6JUN - chains F and G of the 3 polymer chains in the assembly; structure by X-ray diffraction, 2.51 A resolution.

Chain F:
Protein: DNA polymerase IV
Source organism: Mycobacterium smegmatis str. MC2 155
Notes: EC 2.7.7.7
Reference sequence: A0QR77 (A0QR77_MYCS2); numbering as in UniProt (aligned over 1-356)
Amino-acid sequence (356 residues; each row starts with the number of its first residue):
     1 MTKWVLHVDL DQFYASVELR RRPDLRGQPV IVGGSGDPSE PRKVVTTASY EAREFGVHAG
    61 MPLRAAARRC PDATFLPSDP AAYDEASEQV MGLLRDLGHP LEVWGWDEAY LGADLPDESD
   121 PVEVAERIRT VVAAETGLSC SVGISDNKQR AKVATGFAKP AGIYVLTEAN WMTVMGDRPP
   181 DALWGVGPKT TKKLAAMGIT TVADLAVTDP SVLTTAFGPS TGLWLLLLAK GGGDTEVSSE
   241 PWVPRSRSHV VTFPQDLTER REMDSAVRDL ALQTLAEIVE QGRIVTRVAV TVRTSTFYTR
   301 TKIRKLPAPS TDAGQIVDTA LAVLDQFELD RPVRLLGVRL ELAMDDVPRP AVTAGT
Disordered / not traced: 348-356
Differences from the reference sequence: engineered mutation Tyr14 (Leu in A0QR77), Thr47 (Cys in A0QR77)
Metal / ion sites: Mg2+ site 1: Asp9, Asp107, Glu108 (together with 0KX) (shared with 1 residue of chain H); Mg2+ site 2: Asp9, Leu10, Asp107 (together with 0KX)
Ligand contacts: 0KX (2'-deoxy-5'-O-[(R)-hydroxy{[(R)-hydroxy(phosphonooxy)phosphoryl]amino}phosphoryl]cytidine): Asp9, Leu10, Asp11, Gln12, Phe13, Tyr14, Thr46, Thr47, Tyr50, Arg53, Ala59, Asp107, Glu108, Lys159
What the authors report for this chain:
  - binding site for 0KX: Thr47

Chain G:
Molecule: 18-nt DNA strand
Sequence (18 nucleotides; each row starts with the number of its first residue):
   837 TCTGGGGTCC TAGGACCC
Disordered / not traced: 837, 849-854

How chain F and chain G interact:
Residue-residue contacts (33; chain F residue first):
  Pro41(F) - DT839(G)  phosphate contact
  Arg42(F) - DT839(G)  hydrogen bond to the phosphate
  Arg42(F) - DG840(G)  sugar contact
  Val44(F) - DG840(G)  base contact
  Gly60(F) - DG840(G)  base contact
  Phe217(F) - DT847(G)  sugar contact
  Gly218(F) - DT847(G)  phosphate contact
  Pro219(F) - DT847(G)  phosphate contact
  Ser220(F) - DT847(G)  phosphate contact
  Thr221(F) - DC846(G)  hydrogen bond to the phosphate
  Thr221(F) - DT847(G)  hydrogen bond to the phosphate
  Trp242(F) - DT844(G)  phosphate contact
  Trp242(F) - DC845(G)  phosphate contact
  Pro244(F) - DT844(G)  phosphate contact
  Arg245(F) - DT844(G)  hydrogen bond to the phosphate
  Ser246(F) - DG843(G)  sugar contact
  Ser246(F) - DT844(G)  hydrogen bond to the phosphate
  Arg247(F) - DG843(G)  salt bridge to the phosphate
  Ser248(F) - DG842(G)  sugar contact
  Ser248(F) - DG843(G)  hydrogen bond to the phosphate
  His249(F) - DG842(G)  salt bridge to the phosphate
  Val250(F) - DG841(G)  sugar contact
  Val250(F) - DG842(G)  hydrogen bond to the phosphate
  Val251(F) - DG841(G)  phosphate contact
  Thr252(F) - DG840(G)  hydrogen bond to the phosphate
  Thr252(F) - DG841(G)  hydrogen bond to the phosphate
  Arg293(F) - DG840(G)  salt bridge to the phosphate
  Phe297(F) - DT839(G)  stacking on the base
  Phe297(F) - DG840(G)  phosphate contact
  Arg334(F) - DT839(G)  salt bridge to the phosphate
  Arg334(F) - DG840(G)  salt bridge to the phosphate
  Leu335(F) - DG841(G)  phosphate contact
  Arg339(F) - DG843(G)  base contact
Other interface residues (no listed pair), chain F (27 interface residues in all): Thr46, Pro62, Val243
Other interface residues (no listed pair), chain G (10 interface residues in all): DA848

Overview:
27 residues of chain F and 10 residues of chain G are in contact; the contacts include 9 hydrogen bonds, 5
salt bridges and 1 aromatic stacking contact. Among the polar pairs are Arg42(F)-DT839(G), Thr221(F)-DC846(G)
and Thr221(F)-DT847(G). Bound to chain F: compound 0KX. The paper reports a binding site for 0KX at Thr47(F).
Here chain F is DNA polymerase IV (Mycobacterium smegmatis str. MC2 155) and chain G is an 18-nt DNA strand.
Entry 6JUN (MsDpo4-DNA complex 3) was determined by X-ray diffraction (same publication as 6JUL, 6JUM, 6JUO,
6JUP, 6JUQ, 6JUR and 6JUS).
